Entry 2POS (X-ray diffraction, 1.60 A resolution); this record covers chain A.

== Chain A ==
Name: Sylvaticin
Organism: Pythium sylvaticum
Sequence (94 residues; row label = number of the first residue in the row):
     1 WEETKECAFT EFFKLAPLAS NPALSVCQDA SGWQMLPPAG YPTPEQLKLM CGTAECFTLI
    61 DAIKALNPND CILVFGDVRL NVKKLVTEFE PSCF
Disulfides: Cys-7/Cys-71, Cys-27/Cys-56, Cys-51/Cys-93
Bound ions: Ni2+ site 1: Trp-1 (together with 2-amino-2-hydroxymethyl-propane-1,3-diol) (shared with 1 residue of chain B); Ni2+ site 2: Phe-94 (together with 2-amino-2-hydroxymethyl-propane-1,3-diol) (shared with 1 residue of chain B)

== Overview ==
Chain A is Sylvaticin (Pythium sylvaticum); the structure, Crystal Structure of sylvaticin, a new secreted
protein from pythium sylvaticum, was determined by X-ray diffraction (same publication as 2PR0).
